PDB entry 9FB4 | electron microscopy, 3.13 A resolution | chains C and T of the 8 polymer chains in the assembly

== Chain C ==
Protein: Large T antigen
Organism: Betapolyomavirus macacae
Notes: EC 3.6.4.-
UniProtKB: P03070 (LT_SV40); residues 266-627 here = UniProt positions 266-627
Sequence (362 residues; row label = number of the first residue in the row):
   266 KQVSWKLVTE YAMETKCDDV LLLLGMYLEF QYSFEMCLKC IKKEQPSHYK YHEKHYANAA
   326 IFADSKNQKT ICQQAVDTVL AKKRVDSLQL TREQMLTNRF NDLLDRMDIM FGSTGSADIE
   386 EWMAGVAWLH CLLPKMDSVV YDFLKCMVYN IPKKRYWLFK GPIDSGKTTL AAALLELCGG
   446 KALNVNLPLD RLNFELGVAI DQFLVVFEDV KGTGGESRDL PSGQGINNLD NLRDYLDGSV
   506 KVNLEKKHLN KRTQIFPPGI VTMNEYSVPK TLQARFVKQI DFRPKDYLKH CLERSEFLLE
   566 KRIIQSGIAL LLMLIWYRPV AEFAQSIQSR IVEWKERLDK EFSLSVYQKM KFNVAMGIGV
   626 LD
Ligand contacts:
  - ATP (adenosine-5'-triphosphate), molecule 1: Trp393, Leu397, Pro427, Ile428, Asp429, Ser430, Gly431, Lys432, Thr433, Thr434, Asn529, Arg548, Pro549, Lys550, Leu553, Lys554, Leu557, Leu564
  - ATP, molecule 2: Lys418, Asp502, Arg540
Reported in the primary citation:
  - binding site for Chains: T (chain T): Arg456, Lys512, His513
  - binding site for ATP: Lys418, Arg498, Arg540

== Chain T ==
Molecule: Chains: T
Sequence (17 nucleotides; numbered -9 to 7; the number before each row is that of its first residue; numbers below 1 keep their minus sign (DT-9 is residue -9)):
    -9 TTTTTTTTTT TTTTTTT

== Interface between chain C and chain T ==
Residue-residue contacts (8):
  Asn332(C) - DT-5(T)  hydrogen bond to the phosphate
  Arg456(C) - DT4(T)  salt bridge to the phosphate
  Phe459(C) - DT3(T)  phosphate contact
  Lys511(C) - DT3(T)  phosphate contact
  Lys512(C) - DT3(T)  phosphate contact
  Lys512(C) - DT4(T)  salt bridge to the phosphate
  His513(C) - DT2(T)  hydrogen bond to the base
  His513(C) - DT3(T)  hydrogen bond to the phosphate
Also at the interface, not in a pair above, chain C (7 interface residues in all): Lys331
Also at the interface, not in a pair above, chain T (6 interface residues in all): DT-4, DT1

== In short ==
7 residues of chain C face 6 of chain T across their interface, with 3 hydrogen bonds and 2 salt bridges.
Among the polar pairs are His513(C)-DT2(T), Asn332(C)-DT-5(T) and His513(C)-DT3(T). From the paper: a binding
site for Chains: T (chain T) at Arg456(C), Lys512(C) and His513(C); a binding site for ATP at Lys418(C),
Arg498(C) and Arg540(C).
Chain C is Large T antigen (Betapolyomavirus macacae) and chain T is Chains: T; the structure, SV40 large T
antigen assembly with DNA in presence of ATP, was determined by electron microscopy (same publication as 9EVH,
9EVP, 9F3T, 9F3U, 9F5I, 9F73 and 14 further entries).
